Entry 4BV4 (X-ray diffraction, 2.35 A resolution); this record covers chains M and R of the 3 polymer chains in the assembly.

Chain M:
Protein: Protein spaetzle C-106
Organism: Drosophila melanogaster
Reference sequence: P48607 (SPZ_DROME); residues 1-106 here correspond to UniProt positions 221-326 (UniProt number = residue number + 220)
Amino-acid sequence (107 residues; numbered 0 to 106; the number before each row is that of its first residue; numbering starts at 0):
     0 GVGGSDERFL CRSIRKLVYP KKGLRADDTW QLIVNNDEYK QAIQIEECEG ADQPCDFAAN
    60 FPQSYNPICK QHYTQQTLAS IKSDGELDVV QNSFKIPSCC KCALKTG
Unresolved in the structure: 19-40, 77-92, 106
Cystine bridges: C10-C68, C47-C99, C54-C101
Differences from the reference sequence: expression tag (0)
Reported in the primary citation:
  - mutagenesis - R11E, L16A, N34A, N35A, Q40R: decreased stability
  - mutagenesis - R14A/K15A: abolished signaling with Protein toll, variable lymphocyte receptor B chimera (chain R)
  - mutagenesis - D55R: decreased signaling with Protein toll, variable lymphocyte receptor B chimera (chain R)
  - mutagenesis - D26A, D27A, E85A, D87A: decreased expression

Chain R:
Protein: Protein toll, variable lymphocyte receptor B chimera
Organism: Drosophila melanogaster
Notes: fragment: protein toll, residues 28-397, variable lymphocyte receptor b, residues 133-201
Reference sequence: chimeric construct of P08953, Q4G1L2: residues 28-397 from P08953 (TOLL_DROME) positions 28-397 (same numbers); residues 400-468 from Q4G1L2 positions 133-201 (UniProt number = residue number - 267)
Amino-acid sequence (446 residues; row label = number of the first residue in the row):
    28 SFGRDACSEM SIDGLCQCAP IMSEYEIICP ANAENPTFRL TIQPKDYVQI MCNLTDTTDY
    88 QQLPKKLRIG EVDRVQMRRC MLPGHTPIAS ILDYLGIVSP TTLIFESDNL GMNITRQHLD
   148 RLHGLKRFRF TTRRLTHIPA NLLTDMRNLS HLELRANIEE MPSHLFDDLE NLESIEFGSN
   208 KLRQMPRGIF GKMPKLKQLN LWSNQLHNLT KHDFEGATSV LGIDIHDNGI EQLPHDVFAH
   268 LTNVTDINLS ANLFRSLPQG LFDHNKHLNE VRLMNNRVPL ATLPSRLFAN QPELQILRLR
   328 AELQSLPGDL FEHSTQITNI SLGDNLLKTL PATLLEHQVN LLSLDLSNNR LTHLPDSLFA
   388 HTTNLTDLRL ASNQLKSVPD GIFDRLTSLQ KIWLHTNPWD CSCPRIDYLS RWLNKNSQKE
   448 QGSAKCSGSG KPVRSIICPT TGENLY
Unresolved in the structure: 468-473
Cystine bridges: C43-C56, C79-C107, C428-C453, C430-C465
Covalent attachments: N-acetylglucosamine (NAG) linked to N80, N140, N270, N346, N391
Differences from the reference sequence: linker (398-399); expression tag (469-473)
Swiss-Prot annotation at these positions:
  - glycosylation (N-linked (GlcNAc...) asparagine): N80, N140, N175, N235, N270, N275, N346, N391
Reported in the primary citation:
  - conformationally variable residues (loop rearrangement): D40, E61
  - post-translational modification sites: N80

Chain M / chain R interface:
Contacting residue pairs - 50 pairs, chain M then chain R:
  G0(M) - Q76(R)
  G0(M) - R105(R)  hydrogen bond (backbone-side chain)
  V1(M) - E51(R)
  V1(M) - T68(R)
  V1(M) - Y74(R)  hydrophobic
  V1(M) - Q76(R)
  V1(M) - R101(R)
  V1(M) - Q103(R)
  G2(M) - Y74(R)
  G2(M) - R101(R)  hydrogen bond (backbone-side chain)
  G3(M) - R101(R)
  S4(M) - R101(R)  hydrogen bond
  R7(M) - R156(R)
  R7(M) - E180(R)  salt bridge
  S12(M) - R105(R)  hydrogen bond (backbone-side chain)
  I13(M) - R66(R)
  I13(M) - M78(R)  hydrophobic
  I13(M) - R105(R)
  I13(M) - R106(R)
  R14(M) - I48(R)
  R14(M) - E51(R)  salt bridge
  R14(M) - E53(R)  salt bridge
  R14(M) - R66(R)
  R14(M) - T68(R)
  K15(M) - E61(R)  salt bridge
  K15(M) - R66(R)
  L16(M) - I48(R)  hydrophobic
  Y18(M) - Q44(R)
  Q43(M) - I48(R)
  Q43(M) - M49(R)
  E48(M) - R105(R)  salt bridge
  E48(M) - R106(R)  salt bridge
  D55(M) - R182(R)  salt bridge
  D55(M) - W229(R)
  F56(M) - R182(R)
  F56(M) - W229(R)  hydrophobic
  A58(M) - S230(R)
  A58(M) - H253(R)
  A58(M) - D254(R)
  A58(M) - A278(R)
  A58(M) - R304(R)  hydrogen bond (backbone-side chain)
  N59(M) - H253(R)
  N59(M) - S277(R)  hydrogen bond
  N59(M) - M301(R)
  N59(M) - N302(R)  hydrogen bond
  F60(M) - N302(R)
  F60(M) - R304(R)  hydrogen bond (backbone-side chain)
  P61(M) - N302(R)
  P61(M) - R304(R)
  Q62(M) - R304(R)  hydrogen bond (side chain-backbone)
Other interface residues (no listed pair), chain M (23 interface residues in all): D5, R11
Other interface residues (no listed pair), chain R (32 interface residues in all): E133, R154, S206, N275, R327
From the paper, about this interface:
  - residue pairs: R14(M)-E51(R) (salt bridge), R14(M)-E53(R) (salt bridge), R14(M)-R66(R), K15(M)-E61(R) (salt bridge)
  - interface residues, chain M: Q62(M)

In short:
Chain M and chain R form an interface of 23 and 32 residues respectively, with 9 hydrogen bonds and 7 salt
bridges. Polar contacts include R7(M)-E180(R), R14(M)-E51(R) and R14(M)-E53(R). The paper describes salt
bridges between R14(M) and E51(R), R14(M) and E53(R) and K15(M) and E61(R); a contact between R14(M) and
R66(R). The paper reports that R11E, L16A and N34A of chain M, among others, reduce stability; the interface
residue Q62(M); 11 substitutions were tested in all.
Here chain M is Protein spaetzle C-106 and chain R is Protein toll, variable lymphocyte receptor B chimera,
both from Drosophila melanogaster. Entry 4BV4 (Structure and allostery in Toll-Spatzle recognition) was
determined by X-ray diffraction.
